Entry 4MJV (X-ray diffraction, 2.65 A resolution); this record covers chain A.

[Chain A]
Name: Neuraminidase
From: Influenza A virus
Notes: EC 3.2.1.18
UniProt: Q07599 (NRAM_I63A3); the construct lacks a stretch of the UniProt sequence and is renumbered around it, so the offset changes along the chain: 83-169 = UniProt 81-167; 170-306 = UniProt 169-305; 308-330 = UniProt 306-328; 335-342 = UniProt 333-340; 4 more segments
Sequence (390 residues; row label = number of the first residue in the row; note: 6 numbers in that range are skipped by the numbering (no residue carries them; nothing is unmodelled there); a row labelled like 330A-330B holds insertion residues (330A, then the next letters in order)):
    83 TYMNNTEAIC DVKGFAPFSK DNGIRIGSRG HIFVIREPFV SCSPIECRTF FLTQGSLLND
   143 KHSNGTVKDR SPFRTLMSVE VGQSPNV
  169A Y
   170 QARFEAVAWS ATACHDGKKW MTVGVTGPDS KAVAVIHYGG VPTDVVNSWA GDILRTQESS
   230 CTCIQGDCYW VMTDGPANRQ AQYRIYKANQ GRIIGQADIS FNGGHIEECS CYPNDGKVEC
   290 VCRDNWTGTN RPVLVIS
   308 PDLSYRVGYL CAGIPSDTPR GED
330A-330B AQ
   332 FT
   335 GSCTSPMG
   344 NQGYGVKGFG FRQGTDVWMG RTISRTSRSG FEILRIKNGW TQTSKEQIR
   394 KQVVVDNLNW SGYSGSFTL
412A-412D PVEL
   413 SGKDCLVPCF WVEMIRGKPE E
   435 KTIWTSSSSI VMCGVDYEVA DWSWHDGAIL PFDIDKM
Differences from the reference sequence: conflict Val-94 (Ala92 in Q07599), Ala-266 (Thr265 in Q07599), Asn-294 (Gly293 in Q07599), Ala-330A (Thr329 in Q07599)
Disulfides: Cys-92/Cys-417, Cys-124/Cys-129, Cys-183/Cys-230, Cys-232/Cys-237, Cys-278/Cys-291, Cys-280/Cys-289, Cys-318/Cys-337, Cys-421/Cys-447
Ion coordination: Ca2+: Asp-293, Gly-297, Asp-324, Tyr-347
Ligand contacts: 27V ((2E,5S,9R,10S)-10-(acetylamino)-2-imino-4-oxo-9-(pentan-3-yloxy)-1-thia-3-azaspiro[4.5]dec-6-ene-7-carboxylic acid): Arg-118, Glu-119, Leu-134, Asp-151, Arg-152, Arg-156, Trp-178, Ser-179, Ile-222, Arg-224, Glu-227, Ala-246, Glu-276, Glu-277, Arg-292, Asn-294, Tyr-347, Arg-371, Tyr-406
Curated features (UniProtKB/Swiss-Prot):
  - active site: Asp-151 (Proton donor/acceptor), Tyr-406 (Nucleophile)
  - binding site (substrate): Arg-118, Arg-152, Glu-276, Glu-277, Arg-292, Arg-371
  - binding site (Ca(2+)): Asp-293, Gly-297, Asp-324
  - glycosylation (N-linked (GlcNAc...) asparagine): Asn-86, Asn-146, Asn-402

[Summary]
Chain A binds compound 27V. The Ca2+ site is built by Asp-293, Gly-297, Asp-324 and Tyr-347. UniProt lists
active-site residues Asp-151 and Tyr-406, 6 substrate-binding residues and 3 Ca2+-binding residues.
Chain A is Neuraminidase (Influenza A virus); the structure, Influenza Neuraminidase in complex with a novel
antiviral compound, was determined by X-ray diffraction together with 4MJU from the same study.
